PDB entry 9F0H | electron microscopy, 1.80 A resolution | chains B and H of the 11 polymer chains in the assembly

[Chain B (and H)]
Name: Carboxysome shell protein CsoS1C
Source organism: Halothiobacillus neapolitanus
Notes: chain H of this document is another copy of the same molecule, construct and numbering; everything in this record applies to it too
UniProt: P45688 (CSOSC_HALNC); residues 1-98 here = UniProt positions 1-98
Chain sequence (98 residues; numbered 1 to 98; the number before each row is that of its first residue):
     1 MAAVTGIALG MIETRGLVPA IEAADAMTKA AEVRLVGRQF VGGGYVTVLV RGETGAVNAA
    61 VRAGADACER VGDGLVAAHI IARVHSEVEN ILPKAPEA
Not modelled in the structure: 1-3, 98 (chain H: 1-5, 96-98)

[Interface between chain B and chain H]
Pairs across the interface (12; chain B residue first):
  Ile-7(B) with Glu-32(H)
  Glu-53(B) with Glu-53(H)
  Thr-54(B) with Gly-55(H); Ala-56(H)
  Ala-82(B) with Ala-30(H); Ala-31(H), hydrophobic
  Arg-83(B) with Thr-28(H), hydrogen bond (side chain-backbone); Lys-29(H); Ala-30(H); Ala-31(H), hydrogen bond (side chain-backbone); Glu-32(H); Val-33(H)
Other interface residues (no listed pair), chain B (6 interface residues in all): Gly-55
Other interface residues (no listed pair), chain H (10 interface residues in all): Ala-59

[In short]
6 residues of chain B face 10 of chain H across their interface, with 2 hydrogen bonds. Polar contacts include
Arg-83(B)/Thr-28(H) and Arg-83(B)/Ala-31(H).
Chain B and chain H are both Carboxysome shell protein CsoS1C (Halothiobacillus neapolitanus); the structure,
cryo-EM structure of carboxysomal mini-shell icosahedral assembly from co-expression of CsoS1C, CsoS4A, and
CsoS2-C (T = ..., was determined by electron microscopy (same publication as 8YVE, 8YVF and 8YVI).
